7LIZ - chains B and C of the 3 polymer chains in the assembly; structure by electron microscopy, 2.80 A resolution.

Chain B (and C):
Protein: B-phycoerythrin beta chain
From: Porphyridium purpureum
Notes: chain C of this document is another copy of the same molecule, construct and numbering; everything in this record applies to it too
Reference sequence: P11393 (PHEB_PORPP); residues 1-177 here = UniProt positions 1-177
Chain sequence (177 residues; row label = number of the first residue in the row):
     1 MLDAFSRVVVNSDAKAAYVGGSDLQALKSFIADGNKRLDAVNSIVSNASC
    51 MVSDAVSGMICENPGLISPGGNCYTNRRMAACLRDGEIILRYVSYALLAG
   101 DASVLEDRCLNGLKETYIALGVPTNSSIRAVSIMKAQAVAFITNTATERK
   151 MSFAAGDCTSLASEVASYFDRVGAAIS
Modified residues: N72 (N-methyl asparagine; MEN)
UniProt features mapped onto this chain:
  - binding site (phycourobilin): C50, C61
  - binding site ((2R,3E)-phycoerythrobilin): C82, C158
  - modified residue: N72 (N4-methylasparagine)
Covalently attached groups: phycoerythrobilin (PEB) linked to C50, C61, C82, C158
Ligand contacts:
  - phycoerythrobilin (PEB), molecule 1: L24, K28, N35, K36, L38, D39, A40, N42, I142, T143, N144, F153, A154, A155, G156, D157
  - phycoerythrobilin (PEB), molecule 2: D54, S57, G58, R129, I133, A136, Q137, A140, F141, A146, T147, E148, R149
  - phycoerythrobilin (PEB), molecule 3: M59, L66, N72, C73, R77, R78, A81, R84, D85, I88, I89, Y92, R108, C109, L113, T116, Y117, L120, V122, P123, S126, S127, A130

Chain B / chain C interface:
Contacting residue pairs (10; chain B residue first):
  N125(B) - D13(C)  hydrogen bond
  N125(B) - A14(C)
  I128(B) - A14(C)
  I128(B) - K15(C)
  R171(B) - Y18(C)  hydrogen bond
  G173(B) - A16(C)
  A174(B) - A16(C)
  A174(B) - Y18(C)  hydrophobic
  S177(B) - K15(C)
  S177(B) - A16(C)  hydrogen bond (side chain-backbone)
Also at the interface, not in a pair above, chain B (7 interface residues in all): D170
Also at the interface, not in a pair above, chain C (6 interface residues in all): A17

Summary:
The interface between chain B and chain C involves 7 residues on one side and 6 on the other; the contacts
include 3 hydrogen bonds. Polar pairs include N125(B)-D13(C), R171(B)-Y18(C) and S177(B)-A16(C). Covalently
linked phycoerythrobilin: at C61(B), C82(B) and C158(B).
Chain B and chain C are both B-phycoerythrin beta chain (Porphyridium purpureum); the structure, LR6 rod
linker and scaffolded phycoerythrin beta subunits from the phycobilisome of Porphyridium purpureum, was
determined by electron microscopy (same publication as 7LIX, 7LIY and 7LJ0).
